PDB entry 3OJS | X-ray diffraction, 1.90 A resolution | chains A and B of the 3 polymer chains in the assembly

[Chain A]
Molecule: DNA polymerase I, thermostable
Organism: Thermus aquaticus
Notes: EC 2.7.7.7
Reference sequence: P19821 (DPO1_THEAQ); numbering as in UniProt (aligned over 293-832)
Sequence (540 residues; each row starts with the number of its first residue):
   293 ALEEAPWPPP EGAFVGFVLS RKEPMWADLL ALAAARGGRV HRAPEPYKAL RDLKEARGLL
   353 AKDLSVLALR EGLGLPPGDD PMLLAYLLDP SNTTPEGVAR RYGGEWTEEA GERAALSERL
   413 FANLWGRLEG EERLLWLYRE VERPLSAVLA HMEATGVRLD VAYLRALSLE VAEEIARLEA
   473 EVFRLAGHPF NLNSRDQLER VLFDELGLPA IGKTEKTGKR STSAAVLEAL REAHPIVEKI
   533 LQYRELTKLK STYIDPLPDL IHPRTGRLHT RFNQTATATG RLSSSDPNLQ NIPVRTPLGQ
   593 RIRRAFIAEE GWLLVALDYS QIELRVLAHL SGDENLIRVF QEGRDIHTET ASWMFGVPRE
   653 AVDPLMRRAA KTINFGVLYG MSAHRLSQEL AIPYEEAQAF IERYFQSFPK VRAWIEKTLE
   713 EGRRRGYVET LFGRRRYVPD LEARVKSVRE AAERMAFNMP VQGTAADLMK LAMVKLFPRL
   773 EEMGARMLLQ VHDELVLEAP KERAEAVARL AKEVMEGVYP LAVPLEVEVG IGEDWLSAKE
Disordered / not traced: 293
Ion coordination: Mg2+ site 1: Asp-610, Tyr-611, Asp-785 (together with XJS); Mg2+ site 2: Asp-610, Asp-785 (together with XJS)
Small-molecule neighbours: XJS (2'-deoxy-5-[9-(3-{[4-(diethylamino)-4-oxobutanoyl]amino}propyl)-18-ethyl-5,8,14,17-tetraoxo-4,9,13,18-tetraazaicos-1-yn-1-yl]uridine 5'-(tetrahydrogen triphosphate)): Arg-573, Arg-587, Thr-588, Pro-589, Asp-610, Tyr-611, Ser-612, Gln-613, Ile-614, Glu-615, His-639, Leu-657, Arg-659, Arg-660, Lys-663, Thr-664, Phe-667, Tyr-671, Arg-677, Asp-785
What the authors report for this chain:
  - binding site for XJS: Arg-660
  - conformationally variable residues (side-chain flip): Arg-660

[Chain B]
Molecule: 12-nt DNA strand
Sequence (12 nucleotides; each row starts with the number of its first residue):
   101 GACCACGGCG CC
Modified / non-standard residues: DOC (2',3'-dideoxycytidine-5'-monophosphate) at position 112

[Chain A / chain B interface]
Contacting residue pairs - 36 pairs, chain A then chain B:
  Arg-487(A) / DG107(B)  hydrogen bond to the phosphate
  Arg-487(A) / DG108(B)  salt bridge to the phosphate
  Thr-506(A) / DG107(B)  hydrogen bond to the phosphate
  Thr-506(A) / DG108(B)  phosphate contact
  Glu-507(A) / DG107(B)  phosphate contact
  Lys-508(A) / DC106(B)  phosphate contact
  Lys-508(A) / DG107(B)  hydrogen bond to the phosphate
  Thr-509(A) / DC106(B)  phosphate contact
  Thr-509(A) / DG107(B)  hydrogen bond to the phosphate
  Ser-513(A) / DG108(B)  hydrogen bond to the phosphate
  Thr-514(A) / DG108(B)  hydrogen bond to the phosphate
  Ser-515(A) / DG108(B)  phosphate contact
  Ser-515(A) / DC109(B)  phosphate contact
  Ala-516(A) / DC109(B)  hydrogen bond to the phosphate
  Arg-536(A) / DG108(B)  hydrogen bond to the phosphate
  Arg-536(A) / DC109(B)  salt bridge to the phosphate
  Lys-540(A) / DG108(B)  base contact
  Lys-540(A) / DC109(B)  hydrogen bond to the base
  Lys-540(A) / DG110(B)  sugar contact
  Tyr-545(A) / DG110(B)  sugar contact
  Arg-573(A) / DOC_112(B)  hydrogen bond to the base
  Asn-580(A) / DG110(B)  base contact
  Gln-582(A) / DC111(B)  sugar contact
  Asn-583(A) / DG110(B)  hydrogen bond to the base
  Asn-583(A) / DC111(B)  sugar contact
  Ile-584(A) / DC111(B)  sugar contact
  Pro-585(A) / DG110(B)  phosphate contact
  Pro-585(A) / DC111(B)  phosphate contact
  Val-586(A) / DC111(B)  hydrogen bond to the phosphate
  Val-586(A) / DOC_112(B)  phosphate contact
  Arg-587(A) / DG110(B)  salt bridge to the phosphate
  Arg-587(A) / DC111(B)  salt bridge to the phosphate
  Arg-595(A) / DC111(B)  phosphate contact
  Arg-660(A) / DOC_112(B)  salt bridge to the phosphate
  Val-783(A) / DOC_112(B)  sugar contact
  His-784(A) / DOC_112(B)  sugar contact
Also at the interface, not in a pair above, chain A (28 interface residues in all): Gly-510, Glu-537, Leu-541, Asp-785
Interface features reported in the paper:
  - interface residues, chain A: Arg-660(A)

[Overview]
Chain A and chain B form an interface of 28 and 7 residues respectively; the contacts include 12 hydrogen
bonds and 5 salt bridges. Polar pairs include Lys-540(A)/DC109(B), Arg-573(A)/DOC_112(B) and
Asn-583(A)/DG110(B). Ligands of chain A: compound XJS. From the paper: a binding site for XJS at Arg-660(A);
the interface residue Arg-660(A).
Here chain A is DNA polymerase I, thermostable (Thermus aquaticus) and chain B is a 12-nt DNA strand. Entry
3OJS (Snapshots of the large fragment of DNA polymerase I from Thermus Aquaticus processing C5 modified
thymidines) was determined by X-ray diffraction (same publication as 3OJU).
